3KHO - chains B and A; structure by X-ray diffraction, 3.11 A resolution.

# Chain B (and A)
Name: B-cell antigen receptor complex-associated protein beta chain
Organism: Mus musculus
Notes: chain A of this document is another copy of the same molecule, construct and numbering; everything in this record applies to it too
UniProtKB: P15530 (CD79B_MOUSE); residue numbers follow UniProt; this construct covers 27-159
Amino-acid sequence (133 residues; each row starts with the number of its first residue):
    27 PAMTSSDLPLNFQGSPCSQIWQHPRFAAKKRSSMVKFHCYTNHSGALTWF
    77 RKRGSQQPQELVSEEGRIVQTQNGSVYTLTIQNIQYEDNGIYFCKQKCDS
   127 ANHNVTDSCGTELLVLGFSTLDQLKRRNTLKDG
Not modelled in the structure: 27-42, 125-129, 143-159 (chain A: 27-45, 90-91, 124-132, 145-159)
Cystine bridges: Cys43-Cys124, Cys65-Cys120
Curated features (UniProtKB/Swiss-Prot):
  - glycosylation (N-linked (GlcNAc...) asparagine): Asn68, Asn99, Asn130
From the paper describing this entry:
  - self-association interface (contacts with another copy of this molecule); pairs are residue here / residue on that copy: His49-Asp133 (salt bridge), Tyr66-Asn130, Lys78-Glu138 (salt bridge), Cys135-Cys135 (disulfide), Gln45, Trp47, Phe52, Lys78, Ile117, Phe119

# How chain B and chain A interact
Pairs across the interface (19; chain B residue first):
  Cys43(B) with Trp47(A)
  Ser44(B) with Trp47(A)
  Gln45(B) with Trp47(A)
  Arg51(B) with Cys135(A)
  Lys78(B) with Phe52(A); Glu138(A), salt bridge
  Ser81(B) with Leu140(A)
  Gln82(B) with Leu140(A)
  Gln83(B) with Ala54(A)
  Ile117(B) with Phe52(A), hydrophobic
  Phe119(B) with Phe52(A), hydrophobic
  Asn130(B) with Tyr66(A)
  Val131(B) with His49(A), hydrogen bond (backbone-side chain)
  Thr132(B) with Trp47(A)
  Asp133(B) with His49(A), salt bridge; Arg51(A)
  Ser134(B) with Arg51(A)
  Cys135(B) with Arg51(A); Cys135(A), disulfide
Interface residues without a listed pair, chain B (17 interface residues in all): Pro84
Interface residues without a listed pair, chain A (10 interface residues in all): His64
Cross-chain cystine bridges: Cys135(B)-Cys135(A)

# In short
Chain B and chain A form an interface of 17 and 10 residues respectively; the contacts include 1 disulfide
bond, 1 hydrogen bond and 2 salt bridges. Polar pairs include Lys78(B)-Glu138(A), Asp133(B)-His49(A) and
Val131(B)-His49(A). The paper reports a self-association interface involving Gln45(B), Trp47(B) and His49(B)
among others.
Both chains are B-cell antigen receptor complex-associated protein beta chain (Mus musculus). Entry 3KHO
(Crystal structure of murine Ig-beta (CD79b) homodimer) was determined by X-ray diffraction together with 3KG5
and 3KHQ from the same study.
